Entry 6ZOO (electron microscopy, 2.74 A resolution); this record covers chains B and G of the 17 polymer chains in the assembly.

[Chain B]
Molecule: Photosystem I P700 chlorophyll a apoprotein A2
Organism: Pisum sativum
Notes: EC 1.97.1.12
Reference sequence: A0A0F6NGI2 (A0A0F6NGI2_PEA); residues 2-734 here = UniProt positions 2-734
Sequence (733 residues; row label = number of the first residue in the row):
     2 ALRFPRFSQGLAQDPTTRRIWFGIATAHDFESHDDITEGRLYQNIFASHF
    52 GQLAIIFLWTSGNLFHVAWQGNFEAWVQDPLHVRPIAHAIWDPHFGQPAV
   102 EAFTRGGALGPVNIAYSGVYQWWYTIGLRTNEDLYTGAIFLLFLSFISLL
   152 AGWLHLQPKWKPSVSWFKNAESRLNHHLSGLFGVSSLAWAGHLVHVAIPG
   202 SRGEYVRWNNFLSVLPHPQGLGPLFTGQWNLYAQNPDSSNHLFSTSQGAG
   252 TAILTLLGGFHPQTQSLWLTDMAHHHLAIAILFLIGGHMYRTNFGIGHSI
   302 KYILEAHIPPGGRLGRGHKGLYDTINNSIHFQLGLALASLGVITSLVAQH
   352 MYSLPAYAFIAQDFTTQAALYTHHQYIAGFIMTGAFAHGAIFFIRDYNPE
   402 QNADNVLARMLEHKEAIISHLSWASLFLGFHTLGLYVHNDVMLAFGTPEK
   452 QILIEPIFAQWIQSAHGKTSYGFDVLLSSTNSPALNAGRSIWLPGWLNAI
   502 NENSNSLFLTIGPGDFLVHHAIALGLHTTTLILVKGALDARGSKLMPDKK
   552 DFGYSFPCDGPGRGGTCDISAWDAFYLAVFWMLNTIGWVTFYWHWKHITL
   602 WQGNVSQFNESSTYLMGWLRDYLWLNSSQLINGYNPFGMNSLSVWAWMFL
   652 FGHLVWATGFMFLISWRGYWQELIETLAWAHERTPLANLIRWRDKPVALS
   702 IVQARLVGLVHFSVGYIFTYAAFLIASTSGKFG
Bound ions: chlorophyll a Mg site 1 near Gln53 (its only coordinating residue here); chlorophyll a Mg site 2 near Asp93 (its only coordinating residue here); Ca2+: Ala500, Ile501, Glu503, Asn506, Leu508; 4Fe-4S cluster Fe: Cys559, Cys568 (shared with 2 residues of chain A)
Residues lining bound ligands:
  - beta-carotene (BCR), molecule 1: Leu54, Ile57, Phe58, Trp60, Gly181, Leu182, Val185, Ser186
  - beta-carotene (BCR), molecule 2: Thr61, Leu65, Trp123, Trp124, Ile127, Leu129, Gly138, Phe141, Leu142, Trp209
  - beta-carotene (BCR), molecule 3: Leu188, Leu222, Leu225, Phe226, Leu278, Ile282, Leu285, Ile286, His289
  - beta-carotene (BCR), molecule 4: Phe332, Gly335, Leu336, Ala339, Val343, Met383, Ala386, Phe387, His389, Gly390, Phe393, Phe394, Ala538
  - beta-carotene (BCR), molecule 5: Phe387, Leu408, Met411, Val535, Leu539
  - beta-carotene (BCR), molecule 6: Val645, Trp648, Met649, Phe652, Trp671, Ile675, Leu678, Phe719
  - chlorophyll a isomer (CL0): Leu620, Leu624, Trp625
  - chlorophyll a (CLA), molecule 1: Phe5, Phe8, Gly24, Ile25, Ala28, His29, Phe31, His34, Ser49, Gly52, Gln53, Ile56
  - chlorophyll a (CLA), molecule 2: Thr18, Ile21, Trp22, Ile675, Leu678, Ala679, His682, Ile691, Arg692, Trp693, Arg694, Pro697, Val698, Leu700
  - chlorophyll a (CLA), molecule 3: Trp22, Phe652, Leu655, Val656, Thr659, Met662, Phe663, Leu700, Val708, Val711, His712, Val715
  - chlorophyll a (CLA), molecule 4: Ile25, Ala26, Thr27, Ala28, His29, Asp30, Glu32, His331, Leu334, Leu338, Phe381, Ile382, Thr384, Gly385, Ala388, His389, Ile392, Arg396, Tyr555, Trp573, Phe576, Val711, Val715, Phe719
  - chlorophyll a (CLA), molecule 5: His29, Phe31, Glu32, Tyr43, Ile46, Ser49, His50, Gln53, Leu54, Ile57, Phe168, Arg174, His178, Leu182, Phe183, Ile330, His331, Gln333, Leu334, Ala337, Leu338, Leu341
  - chlorophyll a (CLA), molecule 6: His29, Gln53, Ile56, Ile57, Trp60, Leu341, Ile378, Phe381, Ile382
  - chlorophyll a (CLA), molecule 7: Phe47, Phe51, Ile148, Leu151, Ala152, Leu155, His156, Lys160, Trp161, Pro163, Trp167
  - chlorophyll a (CLA), molecule 8: Phe47, His50, Phe51, Leu54, Trp123, Trp167, Phe168, Asn170, Ser173, Arg174, His177, His178, Gly181, Leu182, Phe183, Tyr358
  - chlorophyll a (CLA), molecule 9: Ile57, Trp60, Thr61, Ser118, Gly119, Val120, Trp123, Val185, Ser186, Ala189, Leu341, Ile344, Thr345, Val348, Met352, Tyr358, Leu371, His374, His375, Ile378, Ile382
  - chlorophyll a (CLA), molecule 10: Phe58, Ile127, Gly128, Leu129, Asp134, Thr137, Gly138, Phe141, Leu145, Ser149, Ser186, Ala189, Trp190, Gly192, His193, His196, Val197, Val207, Arg208, Trp209, Phe212
  - chlorophyll a (CLA), molecule 11: Leu59, Trp60, Ser62, Gly63, Phe66, His67, Trp70, Gln71, His89, Ala90, Trp92, Leu143
  - chlorophyll a (CLA), molecule 12: Trp60, Asn64, His67, Val68, Ala88, His89, Asn114, Ile115, Ala116, Tyr117, Ser118, Val120, Val645, Trp646, Met649, Phe719
  - chlorophyll a (CLA), molecule 13: Trp60, Asn64, Tyr117, Ser118, Ala370, Leu371, Thr373, His374, Tyr377, Ile378, Phe381, Trp646, Met649, Ile718, Phe719, Tyr721, Ala722, Ile726
  - chlorophyll a (CLA), molecule 14: His89, Ala90, Ile91, Trp92, Asp93, His95, Phe96, Phe104, Asn114, Met640, Ser644, Val645, Trp648
  - chlorophyll a (CLA), molecule 15: Trp123, Thr126, Ile127, Leu182, Phe183, Ser186, Ser187, Trp190, Leu194, Leu268, Met273, His276, His277, Ile280, Phe284, Ile344, Leu347, Val348, His351, Met352, Ala357, Tyr358
  - chlorophyll a (CLA), molecule 16: Trp167, Asn170, Ser173, His177, Thr293, Asn294, Phe295
  - chlorophyll a (CLA), molecule 17: Ala171, Arg174, Leu175, His178, Leu179, Phe183, Leu283, Phe284, Ile301, Leu305, Tyr323, Ile326, Asn327, Leu336, Ala337, Ser340, Leu341, Ile344
  - chlorophyll a (CLA), molecule 18: Leu175, Leu179, Phe183, Leu283, Phe284, Gly287, Met290, Tyr291, Ile301, Ile304
  - chlorophyll a (CLA), molecule 19: Asn176, His177, Ser180, Gly181, Val185, Leu285, His289, Tyr291, Thr293, Phe295, Ile297
  - chlorophyll a (CLA), molecule 20: Leu188, Ala189, Ala191, Gly192, Val195, His196, Phe212, Leu213, Val215, Leu216, Pro217, His218, Gly221, Leu222, Leu225, Phe226, Tyr233, Ile254, Leu255, Leu278
  - chlorophyll a (CLA), molecule 21: Leu225, Trp230, Asn231, Tyr233, Ala234, Leu255, Thr256, Leu257, His275, Leu278, Ala279, Ile282, Leu283, Ile286, Ile492, Trp493
  - chlorophyll a (CLA), molecule 22: Thr256, Leu257, Gly259, Leu268, Asp272, Met273, His275, His276, Ala279, Ile280, Leu283, His351, Leu355, Trp493, Trp497
  - chlorophyll a (CLA), molecule 23: Ile286, Gly287, His289, Met290, Ile297, Gly298, His299
  - chlorophyll a (CLA), molecule 24: Ile286, Met290, His299, Tyr303, Ile304, Ala307, His308
  - chlorophyll a (CLA), molecule 25: Ile304, Leu305, His308, Leu315, His319, Leu322, Ile326, Phe332, Val407, Leu408, Met411
  - chlorophyll a (CLA), molecule 26: Ala307, His308, Ile309, Pro310, Pro311, Arg314, Leu315
  - chlorophyll a (CLA), molecule 27: Arg314, Leu315, Val407, Arg410, Met411, Glu413, His414, Ala417, Ile418, His421
  - chlorophyll a (CLA), molecule 28: Ala339, Ser340, Val343, Leu347, Gln350, His351, Tyr353, Ser354, Leu355, Leu508, Phe509
  - chlorophyll a (CLA), molecule 29: Val343, Ser346, Leu347, Gln350, Gln376, Gly380, Met383, Phe387, Leu527, Thr530, Thr531, Leu534, Met583, Thr586, Ile587
  - chlorophyll a (CLA), molecule 30: Gln350, Tyr353, Tyr372, Phe459, Ala460, Ile463, Gln464, Phe509, Leu510, Ile512, His520, Ile523, Leu527, Val590, Tyr593, Trp594, Lys597
  - chlorophyll a (CLA), molecule 31: Ala417, His421, Trp424
  - chlorophyll a (CLA), molecule 32: Ile418, Leu422, Trp424, Ala524, Leu527, His528, Thr531
  - chlorophyll a (CLA), molecule 33: Ser420, His421, Ser423, Trp424, Leu427
  - chlorophyll a (CLA), molecule 34: Ser423, Ser426, Leu427, Gly430, Phe431, Leu434, Leu525, Thr529, Leu532, Ile533, Leu578, Phe581, Trp582
  - chlorophyll a (CLA), molecule 35: Trp424, Leu427, Phe428, Phe431, His432
  - chlorophyll a (CLA), molecule 36: Phe428, Leu429, Glu456, Pro457, Ile458, Phe459, Ala460, Phe517, His520, His521, Ala524, His528
  - chlorophyll a (CLA), molecule 37: His432, Gly435, Leu436, Val438, His439, Val442, Met443, Phe446, Lys451, Ile453
  - chlorophyll a (CLA), molecule 38: Thr433, Leu434, Tyr437, Val519, Ala522, Leu525, Asn585, Trp589, Phe592, Leu616, Trp619, Leu620, Leu624, Ser628, Ile632, Phe650, His654, Trp657, Tyr717, Thr720, Tyr721, Phe724
  - chlorophyll a (CLA), molecule 39: Val438, Asp441, Val442, Leu525, Phe581, Trp582, Asn585, Trp589, Leu616, Leu620, Trp657, Phe713
  - chlorophyll a (CLA), molecule 40: Ile458, Phe459, Trp462, Phe474
  - chlorophyll a (CLA), molecule 41: Trp462, Ile463, Ala466, His467, Leu477, Leu478, Ala485, Trp493, Leu494, Trp497, Phe509
  - chlorophyll a (CLA), molecule 42: Leu477, Ser483, Pro484, Ala485, Ala488, Gly489, Ile492, Trp493
  - chlorophyll a (CLA), molecule 43: Trp648, Leu651, Phe652, His654, Leu655, Trp657, Ala658
  - chlorophyll a (CLA), molecule 44: Leu655, Ala658, Thr659, Phe661, Met662, Ile665, Ser666, Tyr670, Trp671, Leu674
  - chlorophyll a (CLA), molecule 45: Leu678, Ala681, His682, Thr685, Ala688, Ile691
  - chlorophyll a (CLA), molecule 46: Ala681, Arg684, Thr685, Pro686
  - chlorophyll a (CLA), molecule 47: Thr685, Pro686, Leu687, Ala688, Ile691
  - phylloquinone (PQN): Trp22, Met662, Phe663, Ser666, Trp667, Arg668, Trp671, Ile675, Ala699, Leu700, Ser701, Ala705
  - 4Fe-4S cluster (SF4): Cys559, Gly561, Pro562, Thr567, Cys568, Trp667, Ile702, Arg706

[Chain G]
Molecule: photosystem I reaction center
Organism: Pisum sativum
Reference sequence: A0A0M3KL13 (A0A0M3KL13_PEA); the construct has insertions or renumbered stretches relative to UniProt, so the offset changes along the chain: 58-117 = UniProt 3-62; 122-154 = UniProt 63-95
Sequence (97 residues; numbered 58 to 154; the number before each row is that of its first residue):
    58 LNPSLVISLSTGLSLFLGRFVFFNFQRENVAKQGLPEQNGVTHFEAGDTR
   108 AKEYVSLLKSNDPVGFNIVDVLAWGSIGHIVAYYILATSSNGYDPKF
Sequence notes: conflict Thr106 (Ser51 in A0A0M3KL13), Val112 (Ala57 in A0A0M3KL13), Ser113 (Gly58 in A0A0M3KL13), Leu114 (Val59 in A0A0M3KL13), Leu115 (Ser60 in A0A0M3KL13), Gly122 (Ala63 in A0A0M3KL13), Phe123 (Ala64 in A0A0M3KL13), Asn124 (Ala65 in A0A0M3KL13), Ile125 (Leu66 in A0A0M3KL13); insertion (118-121)
Bound ions: chlorophyll a Mg near Asp119 (its only coordinating residue here)
Residues lining bound ligands:
  - beta-carotene (BCR), molecule 1: Thr68, Leu72, Val128, Leu129, Gly132, Ser133, His136, Ile137, Tyr140
  - beta-carotene (BCR), molecule 2: Gln83, Ala130, Trp131, Ser133, Ile134, Ile137
  - chlorophyll a (CLA), molecule 1: Ser61, Ile64, Ser65, Leu66, Gly69, His136, Tyr140
  - chlorophyll a (CLA), molecule 2: Phe73, Arg76, Phe77, Ser117, Asn118, Asp119, Pro120, Phe123, Asn124, Ile125, Val128
  - chlorophyll a (CLA), molecule 3: Phe79, Phe82, Gln83, Asn86, Val87, Gln90
  - chlorophyll a (CLA), molecule 4: Phe82, Gln90, Ile134, Ile137
  - chlorophyll a (CLA), molecule 5: Asp105, Arg107, Tyr111
  - chlorophyll a (CLA), molecule 6: Val126, Leu129, Ala130, Ser133
  - chlorophyll a (CLA), molecule 7: Ile137, Tyr140, Tyr141, Ala144, Thr145, Asn148
  - chlorophyll a (CLA), molecule 8: Tyr141, Thr145, Asn148, Tyr150, Pro152

[Chain B / chain G interface]
Contacting residue pairs (58):
  Ser164(B) - Gly104(G)
  Ser166(B) - Gln95(G)
  Ser166(B) - Ala103(G)
  Ser166(B) - Gly104(G)  hydrogen bond (side chain-backbone)
  Ser166(B) - Asp105(G)  hydrogen bond (side chain-backbone)
  Trp167(B) - Asp105(G)
  Trp167(B) - Arg107(G)
  Lys169(B) - Gln95(G)
  Lys169(B) - His100(G)
  Asn170(B) - His100(G)
  Asn170(B) - Asp105(G)  hydrogen bond
  Asn170(B) - Ala108(G)
  Glu172(B) - Pro93(G)
  Glu172(B) - His100(G)  salt bridge
  Leu225(B) - Tyr140(G)
  Phe226(B) - Tyr140(G)  hydrogen bond (backbone-side chain)
  Thr227(B) - Pro60(G)
  Gly228(B) - Leu143(G)
  Gly228(B) - Ala144(G)
  Gln229(B) - Ser147(G)
  Trp230(B) - Tyr140(G)  hydrophobic
  Trp230(B) - Ala144(G)  hydrophobic
  Asn231(B) - Ser147(G)  hydrogen bond
  Ile286(B) - Ile137(G)  hydrophobic
  Arg292(B) - Val87(G)  hydrogen bond (side chain-backbone)
  Arg292(B) - Gly91(G)
  Arg292(B) - Leu92(G)
  Arg292(B) - Pro93(G)
  Arg292(B) - Glu110(G)  salt bridge
  Asn294(B) - Arg107(G)  hydrogen bond (side chain-backbone)
  Asn294(B) - Ala108(G)
  Asn294(B) - Lys109(G)  hydrogen bond (side chain-backbone)
  Asn294(B) - Glu110(G)
  Asn294(B) - Tyr111(G)  hydrogen bond (backbone-backbone)
  Asn294(B) - Leu115(G)
  Phe295(B) - Glu110(G)
  Phe295(B) - Tyr111(G)  hydrophobic
  Phe295(B) - Leu115(G)
  Phe295(B) - Val126(G)
  Gly296(B) - Val87(G)
  Gly296(B) - Glu110(G)  hydrogen bond (backbone-side chain)
  Ile297(B) - Val126(G)  hydrophobic
  His299(B) - Gln90(G)  hydrogen bond
  Ser300(B) - Gln90(G)  hydrogen bond (backbone-side chain)
  Ser300(B) - Gly91(G)
  Lys302(B) - Glu94(G)  salt bridge
  Tyr303(B) - Lys89(G)
  Tyr303(B) - Gln90(G)
  Tyr323(B) - Glu94(G)
  Tyr323(B) - His100(G)
  Asp324(B) - Asn96(G)  hydrogen bond (side chain-backbone)
  Asn328(B) - Asn96(G)  hydrogen bond
  Asn487(B) - Lys153(G)
  Ala488(B) - Tyr150(G)  hydrogen bond (backbone-side chain)
  Arg490(B) - Lys153(G)
  Ser491(B) - Tyr150(G)
  Ser491(B) - Lys153(G)
  Ile492(B) - Tyr150(G)  hydrophobic
Interface residues without a listed pair, chain B (35 interface residues in all): Ala171, Thr293, Ile304, Asn327
Interface residues without a listed pair, chain G (32 interface residues in all): Gln83, Ala130, Asn148, Asp151

[In short]
The interface between chain B and chain G involves 35 residues on one side and 32 on the other, with 15
hydrogen bonds and 3 salt bridges. Among the polar pairs are Glu172(B)-His100(G), Arg292(B)-Glu110(G) and
Lys302(B)-Glu94(G).
Here chain B is Photosystem I P700 chlorophyll a apoprotein A2 and chain G is photosystem I reaction center,
both from Pisum sativum. Entry 6ZOO (Photosystem I reduced Plastocyanin Complex) was determined by electron
microscopy.
